Entry 6YMY (electron microscopy, 3.41 A resolution); this record covers chains a and c of the 12 polymer chains in the assembly.

Chain a:
Name: Cytochrome c oxidase subunit 1
Organism: Saccharomyces cerevisiae (strain ATCC 204508 / S288c)
Notes: EC 1.9.3.1
Reference sequence: P00401 (COX1_YEAST); numbering as in UniProt (aligned over 5-534)
Sequence (530 residues; row label = number of the first residue in the row):
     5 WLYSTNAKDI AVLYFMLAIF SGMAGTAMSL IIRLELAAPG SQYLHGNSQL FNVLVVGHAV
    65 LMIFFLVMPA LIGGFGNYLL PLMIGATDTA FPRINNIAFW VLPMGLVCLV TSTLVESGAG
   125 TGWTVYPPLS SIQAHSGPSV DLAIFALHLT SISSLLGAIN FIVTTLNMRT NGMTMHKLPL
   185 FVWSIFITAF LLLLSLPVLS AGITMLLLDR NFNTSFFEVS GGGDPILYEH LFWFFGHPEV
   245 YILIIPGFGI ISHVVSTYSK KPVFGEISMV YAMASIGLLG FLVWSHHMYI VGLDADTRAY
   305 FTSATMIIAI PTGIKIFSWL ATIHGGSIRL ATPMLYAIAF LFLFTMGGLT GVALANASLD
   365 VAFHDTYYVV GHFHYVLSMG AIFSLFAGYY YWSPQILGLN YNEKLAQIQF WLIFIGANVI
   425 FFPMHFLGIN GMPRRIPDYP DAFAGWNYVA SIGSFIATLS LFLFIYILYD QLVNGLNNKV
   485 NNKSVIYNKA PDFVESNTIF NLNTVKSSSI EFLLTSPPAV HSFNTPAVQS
Bound ions: heme a Fe site 1: His62, His378; Cu ion: His241, His290, His291; heme a Fe site 2 near His376 (its only coordinating residue here)
Residues lining bound ligands:
  - cardiolipin (CN3; (2R,5S,11R,14R)-5,8,11-trihydroxy-2-(nonanoyloxy)-5,11-dioxido-16-oxo-14-[(propanoyloxy)methyl]-4,6,10,12,15-pentaoxa-5,11-diphosphanonadec-1-yl undecanoate): Asn406, Lys408, Leu409, Phe466, Leu467, Ile469, Tyr470, Lys487
  - heme a (HEA), molecule 1: Phe19, Ile23, Gly26, Met27, Thr30, Ser33, Ile36, Arg37, Val59, His62, Ala63, Met66, Ile67, Leu70, Val71, Gly126, Trp127, Thr128, Tyr371, Val374, Phe377, His378, Leu381, Ser382, Ile386, Leu389, Phe390, Tyr393, Ile417, Ile424, Phe425, Met428, Arg438, Arg439, Ile440, Ala461, Leu465, Phe468
  - heme a (HEA), molecule 2: Trp127, Trp237, Val244, Tyr245, Ile248, His290, His291, Thr309, Ile312, Ala313, Thr316, Gly317, Ile320, Phe321, Phe348, Thr349, Gly352, Leu353, Gly355, Val356, Leu358, Ala359, Asp364, His368, Asp369, Val373, His376, Phe377, Val380, Leu381, Arg438, Arg439
  - 1,2-diacyl-sn-glycero-3-phoshocholine (PCF), molecule 1: His152, Ser204, Ala205, Thr208, Leu212, Phe216
  - 1,2-diacyl-sn-glycero-3-phoshocholine (PCF), molecule 2: Ile419, Val423, Tyr452, Val453, Ile456
  - phosphatidylethanolamine (PTY), molecule 1: Phe95, Pro96, Arg97, Ile98, Leu160
  - phosphatidylethanolamine (PTY), molecule 2: Phe268, Phe321, Leu324, Ala325
  - phosphatidylethanolamine (PTY), molecule 3: His328, Leu334, Leu339, Ile342, Ala343, Phe414, Trp415, Phe418
  - phosphatidylethanolamine (PTY), molecule 4: Leu353, Thr354, Tyr372, Phe426, His429, Phe430, Ile433, Trp450

Chain c:
Name: Cytochrome c oxidase subunit 3
Organism: Saccharomyces cerevisiae (strain ATCC 204508 / S288c)
Notes: EC 1.9.3.1
Reference sequence: P00420 (COX3_YEAST); residues 2-269 here = UniProt positions 2-269
Sequence (268 residues; each row starts with the number of its first residue):
     2 THLERSRHQQ HPFHMVMPSP WPIVVSFALL SLALSTALTM HGYIGNMNMV YLALFVLLTS
    62 SILWFRDIVA EATYLGDHTM AVRKGINLGF LMFVLSEVLI FAGLFWAYFH SAMSPDVTLG
   122 ACWPPVGIEA VQPTELPLLN TIILLSSGAT VTYSHHALIA GNRNKALSGL LITFWLIVIF
   182 VTCQYIEYTN AAFTISDGVY GSVFYAGTGL HFLHMVMLAA MLGVNYWRMR NYHLTAGHHV
   242 GYETTIIYTH VLDVIWLFLY VVFYWWGV
Residues lining bound ligands:
  - 1,2-diacyl-sn-glycero-3-phoshocholine (PCF): Ile101, Tyr189, Thr190, Ala192, Ala193, Phe194, Thr195, Ile196, Tyr206, Ala207, Gly210, Leu211
  - phosphatidylethanolamine (PTY), molecule 1: His15, Val17, Val26, Leu58, Ser62, Trp65, Phe66, Ile69, Glu72, His79, Gly90, Phe91, Phe94
  - phosphatidylethanolamine (PTY), molecule 2: Leu59, Ile63, Phe66, Ile69, Ala73, Thr74, His79, Ile87, Phe91, Phe94, Met218, Ala221, Met222, Arg229, His234, Leu235, Thr236, His239, His240, Val241, Gly242, Thr245

How chain a and chain c interact:
Contacting residue pairs (106; chain a residue first):
  Tyr7(a) - Pro19(c)
  Tyr7(a) - Ser20(c)
  Tyr7(a) - Pro21(c)  hydrophobic
  Tyr7(a) - Ile24(c)  hydrophobic
  Thr9(a) - Val17(c)
  Thr9(a) - Met18(c)
  Thr9(a) - Pro19(c)
  Thr91(a) - His12(c)
  Thr91(a) - Met16(c)
  Asp92(a) - His15(c)
  Asp92(a) - Met16(c)
  Phe95(a) - Gly86(c)
  Phe95(a) - Ile87(c)  hydrophobic
  Phe95(a) - Gly90(c)
  Pro96(a) - Val17(c)  hydrophobic
  Arg97(a) - Ser20(c)
  Arg97(a) - Pro23(c)
  Arg97(a) - Trp65(c)
  Arg97(a) - Asp68(c)  salt bridge
  Arg97(a) - Ile69(c)
  Arg97(a) - Glu72(c)  salt bridge
  Ile98(a) - Trp65(c)  hydrophobic
  Asn100(a) - Pro23(c)
  Ile101(a) - Pro23(c)
  Ile101(a) - Val26(c)  hydrophobic
  Ile101(a) - Trp65(c)  hydrophobic
  Trp104(a) - Ile24(c)  hydrophobic
  Trp104(a) - Ser27(c)  hydrogen bond (backbone-side chain)
  Val105(a) - Ser27(c)  hydrogen bond (backbone-side chain)
  Val105(a) - Leu30(c)  hydrophobic
  Met108(a) - Ser27(c)
  Met108(a) - Phe28(c)  hydrophobic
  Met108(a) - Leu31(c)  hydrophobic
  Val111(a) - Leu31(c)  hydrophobic
  Cys112(a) - Leu31(c)  hydrophobic
  Cys112(a) - Ala34(c)  hydrophobic
  Thr115(a) - Leu35(c)
  Glu120(a) - Tyr44(c)  hydrogen bond
  Ile136(a) - His42(c)
  Ser140(a) - His42(c)
  Gly141(a) - His42(c)  hydrogen bond (backbone-side chain)
  Pro142(a) - Ala38(c)
  Pro142(a) - His42(c)
  Pro142(a) - Tyr44(c)  hydrophobic
  Asp145(a) - His42(c)  salt bridge
  Leu146(a) - Ala34(c)
  Leu146(a) - Leu35(c)  hydrophobic
  Leu146(a) - Ala38(c)  hydrophobic
  Phe149(a) - Ala34(c)
  Phe149(a) - Thr37(c)
  Phe149(a) - Ala38(c)  hydrophobic
  Ile156(a) - Leu30(c)  hydrophobic
  Leu159(a) - Ser97(c)
  Ile163(a) - Gly90(c)
  Ile163(a) - Met93(c)  hydrophobic
  Val167(a) - Gly86(c)
  Val167(a) - Leu89(c)  hydrophobic
  Val167(a) - Gly90(c)
  Leu170(a) - Leu89(c)  hydrophobic
  Asn171(a) - Phe14(c)
  Asn171(a) - Ala82(c)
  Asn171(a) - Lys85(c)
  Asn171(a) - Gly86(c)
  Met172(a) - Phe14(c)  hydrophobic
  Leu197(a) - Met93(c)
  Leu198(a) - Leu96(c)  hydrophobic
  Leu198(a) - Leu100(c)
  Pro201(a) - Ser97(c)
  Pro201(a) - Leu100(c)  hydrophobic
  Pro201(a) - Ile101(c)
  Ser204(a) - Ile101(c)
  Met209(a) - Leu105(c)  hydrophobic
  Met209(a) - Ala108(c)  hydrophobic
  Arg214(a) - His42(c)
  Asn215(a) - Met41(c)
  Asn215(a) - His42(c)
  Phe216(a) - Met41(c)  hydrophobic
  Phe216(a) - Ser197(c)  hydrogen bond (backbone-side chain)
  Asn217(a) - Ser197(c)  hydrogen bond
  Thr218(a) - Ile196(c)  hydrogen bond (side chain-backbone)
  Thr218(a) - Ser197(c)
  Thr218(a) - Gly199(c)
  Thr218(a) - Ser203(c)  hydrogen bond
  Ser219(a) - Gly199(c)  hydrogen bond (side chain-backbone)
  Ser219(a) - Val200(c)
  Phe220(a) - Ser203(c)
  Phe220(a) - Val204(c)  hydrophobic
  Phe220(a) - Ala207(c)  hydrophobic
  Val223(a) - Thr119(c)
  Gly225(a) - Thr119(c)
  Gly225(a) - Leu120(c)
  Gly225(a) - Gly199(c)
  Gly225(a) - Val200(c)
  Gly226(a) - Asp117(c)
  Gly226(a) - Val200(c)
  Gly227(a) - Val200(c)
  Ile230(a) - His111(c)
  Leu231(a) - His111(c)
  His234(a) - Trp107(c)
  Leu235(a) - Trp107(c)  hydrophobic
  Trp288(a) - Trp107(c)
  His525(a) - Met16(c)
  Phe527(a) - His12(c)
  Asn528(a) - Gln11(c)
  Thr529(a) - Gln11(c)
  Pro530(a) - Gln11(c)
Also at the interface, not in a pair above, chain a (64 interface residues in all): Ser8, Leu153, Ile166, Phe194, Val202, Ala205, Phe238
Also at the interface, not in a pair above, chain c (55 interface residues in all): Phe94, Gly104

Overview:
Chain a and chain c form an interface of 64 and 55 residues respectively; the contacts include 9 hydrogen
bonds and 3 salt bridges. Polar pairs include Arg97(a)-Asp68(c), Arg97(a)-Glu72(c) and Asp145(a)-His42(c).
Here chain a is Cytochrome c oxidase subunit 1 and chain c is Cytochrome c oxidase subunit 3, both from
Saccharomyces cerevisiae (strain ATCC 204508 / S288c). Entry 6YMY (Cytochrome c oxidase from Saccharomyces
cerevisiae) was determined by electron microscopy together with 6YMX from the same study.
